Entry 7M8Q (X-ray diffraction, 2.08 A resolution); this record covers chains A and E of the 8 polymer chains in the assembly.

== Chain A (and E) ==
Molecule: Methane monooxygenase component A alpha chain
From: Methylosinus trichosporium OB3b
Notes: chain E of this document is another copy of the same molecule, construct and numbering; everything in this record applies to it too
UniProt: A0A2D2D5X0 (A0A2D2D5X0_METTR); residues 12-526 here = UniProt positions 12-526
Amino-acid sequence (515 residues; each row starts with the number of its first residue):
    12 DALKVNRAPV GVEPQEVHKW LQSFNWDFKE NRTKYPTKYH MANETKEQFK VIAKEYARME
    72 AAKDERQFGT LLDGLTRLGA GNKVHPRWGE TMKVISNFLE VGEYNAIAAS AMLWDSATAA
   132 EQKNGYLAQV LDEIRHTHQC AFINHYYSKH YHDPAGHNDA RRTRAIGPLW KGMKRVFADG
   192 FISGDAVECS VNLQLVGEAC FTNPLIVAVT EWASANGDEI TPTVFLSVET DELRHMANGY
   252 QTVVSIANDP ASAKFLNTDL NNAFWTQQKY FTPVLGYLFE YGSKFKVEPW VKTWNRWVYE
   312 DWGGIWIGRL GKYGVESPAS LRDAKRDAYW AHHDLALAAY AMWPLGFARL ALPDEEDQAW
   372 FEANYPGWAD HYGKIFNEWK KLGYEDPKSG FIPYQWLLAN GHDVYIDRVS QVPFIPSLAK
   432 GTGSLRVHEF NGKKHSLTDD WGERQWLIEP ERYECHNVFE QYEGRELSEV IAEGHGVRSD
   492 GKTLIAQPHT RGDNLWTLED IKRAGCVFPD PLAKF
Ion coordination: Fe ion site 1: E114, E144, H147 (together with benzoic acid); Fe ion site 2: E144, E209, E243, H246 (together with benzoic acid)
Residues lining bound ligands: benzoic acid (BEZ): L110, G113, E114, A117, E144, H147, F188, F192, L204, G208, E209, T213, L216, E243, H246

== How chain A and chain E interact ==
Contacting residue pairs (19):
  E76(A) - E76(E)
  R77(A) - G80(E)
  R77(A) - L83(E)
  R77(A) - D84(E)
  G80(A) - R77(E)
  G80(A) - T81(E)  hydrogen bond (backbone-side chain)
  T81(A) - G80(E)  hydrogen bond (side chain-backbone)
  T81(A) - D84(E)  hydrogen bond
  T81(A) - G85(E)  hydrogen bond (side chain-backbone)
  L83(A) - R77(E)
  D84(A) - R77(E)
  D84(A) - T81(E)  hydrogen bond
  D84(A) - T234(E)
  G85(A) - T81(E)  hydrogen bond (backbone-side chain)
  R88(A) - T234(E)  hydrogen bond
  L89(A) - E230(E)
  E230(A) - L89(E)
  T234(A) - D84(E)
  T234(A) - R88(E)  hydrogen bond
Interface residues without a listed pair, chain A (13 interface residues in all): Q78, L237
Interface residues without a listed pair, chain E (13 interface residues in all): L86, L237

== Overview ==
Chain A and chain E each contribute 13 residues to their interface, with 8 hydrogen bonds. Among the polar
pairs are G80(A)-T81(E), T81(A)-D84(E) and T81(A)-G85(E). Chain A binds benzoic acid. The Fe ion site 1 is
built by E114(A), E144(A) and H147(A).
Chain A and chain E are both Methane monooxygenase component A alpha chain (Methylosinus trichosporium OB3b);
the structure, Complex structure of Methane monooxygenase hydroxylase and regulatory subunit with
fluorosubstituted tryptophans, was determined by X-ray diffraction together with 7M8R from the same study.
